Entry 8UY0 (electron microscopy, 3.20 A resolution); this record covers chains Y and Z of the 5 polymer chains in the assembly.

# Chain Y
Molecule: Guanine nucleotide-binding protein G(I)/G(S)/G(T) subunit beta-1
From: Homo sapiens
UniProt: P62873 (GBB1_HUMAN); residues 2-340 here = UniProt positions 2-340
Amino-acid sequence (370 residues; numbered -29 to 340; the number before each row is that of its first residue; numbers below 1 keep their minus sign (Met-29 is residue -29)):
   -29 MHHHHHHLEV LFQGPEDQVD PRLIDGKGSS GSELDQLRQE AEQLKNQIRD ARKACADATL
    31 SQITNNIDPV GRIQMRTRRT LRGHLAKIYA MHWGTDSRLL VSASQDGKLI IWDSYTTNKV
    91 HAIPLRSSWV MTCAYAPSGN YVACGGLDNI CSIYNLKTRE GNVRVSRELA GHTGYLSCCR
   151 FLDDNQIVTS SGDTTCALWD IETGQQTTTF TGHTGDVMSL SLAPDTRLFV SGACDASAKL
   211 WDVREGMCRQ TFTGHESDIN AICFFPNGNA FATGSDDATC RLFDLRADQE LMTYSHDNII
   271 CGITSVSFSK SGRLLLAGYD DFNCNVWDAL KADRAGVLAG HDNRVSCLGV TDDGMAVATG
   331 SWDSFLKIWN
Unresolved in the structure: -29 to 2
Construct notes: initiating methionine (-29); expression tag (-28 to 1)
Curated features (UniProtKB/Swiss-Prot):
  - modified residue: Ser2 (N-acetylserine), His266 (Phosphohistidine)

# Chain Z
Molecule: Guanine nucleotide-binding protein G(I)/G(S)/G(O) subunit gamma-2
From: Homo sapiens
UniProt: P59768 (GBG2_HUMAN); residue numbers follow UniProt; this construct covers 1-71
Amino-acid sequence (71 residues; numbered 1 to 71; the number before each row is that of its first residue):
     1 MASNNTASIA QARKLVEQLK MEANIDRIKV SKAAADLMAY CEAHAKEDPL LTPVPASENP
    61 FREKKFFCAI L
Unresolved in the structure: 1-6, 63-71
Curated features (UniProtKB/Swiss-Prot):
  - modified residue: Ala2 (N-acetylalanine), Cys68 (Cysteine methyl ester)
  - lipidation: Cys68 (S-geranylgeranyl cysteine)

# How chain Y and chain Z interact
Contacting residue pairs (60):
  Leu7(Y) with Ile9(Z), hydrophobic; Arg13(Z); Val16(Z), hydrophobic
  Glu10(Y) with Val16(Z)
  Ala11(Y) with Leu15(Z), hydrophobic; Leu19(Z)
  Leu14(Y) with Leu19(Z), hydrophobic
  Ile18(Y) with Ala23(Z), hydrophobic; Arg27(Z)
  Ala21(Y) with Arg27(Z)
  Arg22(Y) with Arg27(Z)
  Cys25(Y) with Ile28(Z), hydrogen bond (side chain-backbone); Val30(Z)
  Ala26(Y) with Val30(Z), hydrophobic
  Asp27(Y) with Val30(Z); Ser31(Z)
  Ala28(Y) with Val30(Z)
  Leu30(Y) with Ala34(Z), hydrophobic
  Ile33(Y) with Ala34(Z), hydrophobic; Met38(Z), hydrophobic
  Thr34(Y) with Met38(Z)
  Ile37(Y) with Glu42(Z)
  Met45(Y) with Leu50(Z), hydrophobic
  Arg48(Y) with Asn59(Z); Phe61(Z)
  Arg49(Y) with Phe61(Z); Arg62(Z)
  Ser84(Y) with Phe61(Z)
  Tyr85(Y) with Pro60(Z); Phe61(Z), hydrophobic
  Cys218(Y) with Gln18(Z)
  Gln220(Y) with Glu22(Z)
  Thr221(Y) with Glu22(Z), hydrogen bond (backbone-side chain)
  Phe235(Y) with Leu37(Z), hydrophobic; Tyr40(Z), hydrophobic; Cys41(Z), hydrophobic
  Pro236(Y) with Tyr40(Z)
  Asp254(Y) with Ala33(Z)
  Arg256(Y) with Arg27(Z); Ile28(Z); Asp36(Z), salt bridge
  Asp258(Y) with Ile25(Z); Arg27(Z), salt bridge
  Gln259(Y) with Val30(Z)
  Leu261(Y) with Val30(Z), hydrophobic
  Ser279(Y) with Asp48(Z), hydrogen bond; Leu50(Z)
  Lys280(Y) with Glu47(Z); Asp48(Z)
  Ser281(Y) with Tyr40(Z); His44(Z); Asp48(Z), hydrogen bond; Leu51(Z)
  Arg283(Y) with Leu51(Z)
  Leu284(Y) with Leu51(Z), hydrophobic
  Gly324(Y) with Pro49(Z); Leu50(Z)
  Met325(Y) with Pro60(Z)
  Ala326(Y) with Phe61(Z), hydrophobic
  Asn340(Y) with Asn59(Z), hydrogen bond
Interface residues without a listed pair, chain Y (52 interface residues in all): Leu4, Lys15, Val40, Ile43, Met217, Arg219, Asn237, Ala257, Gly282, Leu300, Asp323, Val327, Ile338
Interface residues without a listed pair, chain Z (38 interface residues in all): Ser8, Ala12, Lys20, Met21, Asp26, Lys29, Ala45

# Overview
52 residues of chain Y and 38 residues of chain Z are in contact; the contacts include 5 hydrogen bonds and 2
salt bridges. Among the polar pairs are Arg256(Y)-Asp36(Z), Asp258(Y)-Arg27(Z) and Cys25(Y)-Ile28(Z).
Chain Y is Guanine nucleotide-binding protein G(I)/G(S)/G(T) subunit beta-1 and chain Z is Guanine
nucleotide-binding protein G(I)/G(S)/G(O) subunit gamma-2, both from Homo sapiens; the structure, Consensus
olfactory receptor consOR2 bound to S-carvone and in complex with mini-Gs trimeric protein, was determined by
electron microscopy together with 8UXV and 8UXY from the same study.
